PDB entry 6IW1 | X-ray diffraction, 3.10 A resolution | chains A and B of the 3 polymer chains in the assembly

# Chain A (and B)
Name: Envelope protein E
Organism: Yellow fever virus (strain 17D vaccine)
Notes: chain B of this document is another copy of the same molecule, construct and numbering; everything in this record applies to it too
Reference sequence: P03314 (POLG_YEFV1); residues 1-395 here correspond to UniProt positions 286-680 (UniProt number = residue number + 285)
Chain sequence (395 residues; each row starts with the number of its first residue):
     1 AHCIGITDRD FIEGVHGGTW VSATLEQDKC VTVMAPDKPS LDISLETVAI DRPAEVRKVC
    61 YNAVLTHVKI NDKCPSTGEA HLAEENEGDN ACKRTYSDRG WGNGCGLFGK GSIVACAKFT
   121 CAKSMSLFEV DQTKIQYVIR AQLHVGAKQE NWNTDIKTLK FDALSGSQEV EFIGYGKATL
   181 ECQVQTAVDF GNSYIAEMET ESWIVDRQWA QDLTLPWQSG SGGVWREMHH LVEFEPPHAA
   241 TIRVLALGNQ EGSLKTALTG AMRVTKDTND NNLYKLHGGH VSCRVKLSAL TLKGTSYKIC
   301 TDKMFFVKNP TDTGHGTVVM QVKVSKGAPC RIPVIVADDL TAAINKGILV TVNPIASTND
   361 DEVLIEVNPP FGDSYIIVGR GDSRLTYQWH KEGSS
Disordered / not traced: 1-2, 145-154, 339-341, 393-395 (chain B: 1-2, 145-154, 393-395)
Disulfide bonds: C3-C30, C60-C121, C74-C105, C92-C116, C182-C283, C300-C330
UniProt features mapped onto this chain:
  - region: D98 to G111 (Fusion peptide)

# How chain A and chain B interact
Residue-residue contacts (85; chain A residue first):
  D8(A) - G17(B)
  D8(A) - G18(B)  hydrogen bond (backbone-backbone)
  R9(A) - G18(B)
  R9(A) - W20(B)  hydrogen bond (backbone-side chain)
  R9(A) - K177(B)
  R9(A) - A178(B)
  R9(A) - T179(B)  hydrogen bond
  R9(A) - K286(B)
  R9(A) - L287(B)
  R9(A) - S288(B)
  D10(A) - W20(B)
  D10(A) - K286(B)
  F11(A) - G17(B)
  F11(A) - G18(B)  hydrogen bond (backbone-backbone)
  I12(A) - I12(B)  hydrophobic
  I12(A) - G14(B)
  I12(A) - H16(B)
  I12(A) - G18(B)
  I12(A) - W20(B)  hydrophobic
  E13(A) - G14(B)
  E13(A) - V15(B)  hydrogen bond (backbone-backbone)
  E13(A) - H16(B)  salt bridge
  G14(A) - V15(B)
  V15(A) - V15(B)  hydrophobic
  W20(A) - W20(B)
  S22(A) - W20(B)
  S22(A) - E181(B)  hydrogen bond
  S22(A) - R284(B)  hydrogen bond
  T24(A) - S167(B)
  T24(A) - E181(B)
  Y96(A) - Y96(B)
  D98(A) - P75(B)
  D98(A) - S76(B)  hydrogen bond (side chain-backbone)
  D98(A) - T77(B)
  D98(A) - G78(B)  hydrogen bond (side chain-backbone)
  F108(A) - L107(B)  hydrophobic
  K110(A) - Y96(B)
  K110(A) - K110(B)
  Q183(A) - Q183(B)  hydrogen bond
  Q185(A) - A163(B)
  Q185(A) - L164(B)
  T186(A) - T133(B)
  T186(A) - L164(B)
  A187(A) - T133(B)
  A187(A) - L164(B)  hydrophobic
  D189(A) - V130(B)
  D189(A) - D131(B)
  D189(A) - Q132(B)  hydrogen bond (side chain-backbone)
  D189(A) - T133(B)
  N192(A) - E129(B)
  N192(A) - V130(B)  hydrogen bond (side chain-backbone)
  N192(A) - R207(B)  hydrogen bond
  D206(A) - E129(B)
  Q208(A) - V56(B)
  Q208(A) - R57(B)
  Q208(A) - Y194(B)
  Q208(A) - Q211(B)  hydrogen bond
  W209(A) - S221(B)
  D212(A) - R57(B)  salt bridge
  D212(A) - W217(B)
  D212(A) - S219(B)
  D212(A) - R226(B)  hydrogen bond (backbone-side chain)
  T214(A) - R226(B)
  P236(A) - H81(B)
  P237(A) - E79(B)
  H280(A) - L164(B)  hydrogen bond (side chain-backbone)
  S282(A) - E181(B)  hydrogen bond
  R284(A) - R284(B)
  T291(A) - H16(B)
  Y297(A) - K177(B)  hydrogen bond (backbone-side chain)
  R331(A) - E169(B)  salt bridge
  K346(A) - K160(B)
  G347(A) - K160(B)
  I348(A) - K160(B)
  I348(A) - F161(B)
  I348(A) - D162(B)
  I348(A) - S165(B)
  L349(A) - S165(B)  hydrogen bond (backbone-side chain)
  L349(A) - Q168(B)
  V350(A) - L164(B)  hydrophobic
  V350(A) - S165(B)
  V352(A) - S167(B)
  N368(A) - D162(B)
  F371(A) - D51(B)
  F371(A) - R52(B)
Other interface residues (no listed pair), chain A (49 interface residues in all): V21, A23, V188, G191, G279, K298, N353
Other interface residues (no listed pair), chain B (53 interface residues in all): E13, Q136, G166

# Overview
The interface between chain A and chain B involves 49 residues on one side and 53 on the other, with 19
hydrogen bonds and 3 salt bridges. Polar contacts include E13(A)-H16(B), D212(A)-R57(B) and R331(A)-E169(B).
Chain A and chain B are both Envelope protein E (Yellow fever virus (strain 17D vaccine)); the structure,
Crystal structure of YFV-17D sE in postfusion state, was determined by X-ray diffraction, deposited together
with 6IW0, 6IW4 and 6IW5.
